PDB entry 3ZFF | X-ray diffraction, 3.40 A resolution | chains A and B of the 4 polymer chains in the assembly

== Chain A ==
Molecule: VP1
Source organism: Human enterovirus 71
UniProtKB: A9X4C2 (A9X4C2_9ENTO); residues 1-297 here correspond to UniProt positions 566-862 (UniProt number = residue number + 565)
Chain sequence (297 residues; each row starts with the number of its first residue):
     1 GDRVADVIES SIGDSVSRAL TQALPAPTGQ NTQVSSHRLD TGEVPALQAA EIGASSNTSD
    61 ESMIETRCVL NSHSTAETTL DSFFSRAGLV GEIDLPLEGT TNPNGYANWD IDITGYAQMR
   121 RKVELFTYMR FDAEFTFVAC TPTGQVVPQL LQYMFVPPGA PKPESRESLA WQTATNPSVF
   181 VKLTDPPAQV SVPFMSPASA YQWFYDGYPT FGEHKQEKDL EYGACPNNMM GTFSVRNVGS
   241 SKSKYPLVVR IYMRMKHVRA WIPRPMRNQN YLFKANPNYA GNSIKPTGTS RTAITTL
Disordered / not traced: 1
Ligand contacts: compound iv (W71; 5-(7-(4-(4,5-dihydro-2-oxazolyl)phenoxy)heptyl)-3-methyl isoxazole): I111, D112, I113, T114, F135, F137, M154, F155, P177, V179, V190, V192, Y201, Q202, W203, N228, M230, F233, A275

== Chain B ==
Molecule: VP2
Source organism: Human enterovirus 71
UniProtKB: A9X4C2 (A9X4C2_9ENTO); residues 1-254 here correspond to UniProt positions 70-323 (UniProt number = residue number + 69)
Chain sequence (254 residues; row label = number of the first residue in the row):
     1 SPSAEACGYS DRVAQLTIGN STITTQEAAN IIVGYGEWPS YCSDDDATAV DKPTRPDVSV
    61 NRFYTLDTKL WEKSSKGWYW KFPDVLTETG VFGQNAQFHY LYRSGFCIHV QCNASKFHQG
   121 ALLVAILPEY VIGTVAGGTG TEDSHPPYKQ TQPGADGFEL QHPYVLDAGI PISQLTVCPH
   181 QWINLRTNNC ATIIVPYMNT LPFDSALNHC NFGLLVVPIS PLDFDQGATP VIPITITLAP
   241 MCSEFAGLRQ AVTQ
Disordered / not traced: 1-9

== Chain A / chain B interface ==
Residue-residue contacts - 129 pairs, chain A then chain B:
  I12(A) - Y41(B)
  I12(A) - D57(B)
  G13(A) - Y41(B)
  D14(A) - S40(B)
  D14(A) - Y41(B)  hydrogen bond (backbone-backbone)
  S15(A) - S40(B)
  S15(A) - Y41(B)
  S15(A) - S43(B)
  V16(A) - S40(B)
  S17(A) - E37(B)
  S17(A) - S40(B)
  R18(A) - W38(B)
  A19(A) - G36(B)
  A19(A) - E37(B)
  L20(A) - V33(B)  hydrophobic
  A50(A) - W182(B)
  E51(A) - Q181(B)
  E51(A) - W182(B)  hydrogen bond (backbone-backbone)
  E51(A) - N184(B)  hydrogen bond
  E51(A) - T187(B)  hydrogen bond
  E51(A) - N188(B)
  I52(A) - A29(B)
  I52(A) - I32(B)
  I52(A) - H180(B)
  I52(A) - Q181(B)  hydrogen bond (backbone-side chain)
  G53(A) - H180(B)
  T127(A) - E129(B)
  Y128(A) - E129(B)  hydrogen bond
  Y128(A) - M198(B)
  Y128(A) - N199(B)
  Y128(A) - T200(B)
  A198(A) - L201(B)  hydrophobic
  S199(A) - T200(B)  hydrogen bond (backbone-backbone)
  A200(A) - T200(B)
  Q202(A) - E129(B)  hydrogen bond
  Q202(A) - N199(B)
  Q202(A) - T200(B)  hydrogen bond
  Q202(A) - H209(B)
  F204(A) - E129(B)
  Y205(A) - E129(B)
  Y205(A) - V131(B)
  Y205(A) - N208(B)
  Y205(A) - H209(B)
  D206(A) - K81(B)  salt bridge
  D206(A) - E129(B)  hydrogen bond (backbone-side chain)
  D206(A) - Y130(B)
  D206(A) - V131(B)
  D206(A) - H209(B)
  D206(A) - C210(B)  hydrogen bond (backbone-backbone)
  G207(A) - N208(B)
  Y208(A) - Y148(B)
  Y208(A) - T151(B)  hydrogen bond
  Y208(A) - Q152(B)
  Y208(A) - N208(B)  hydrogen bond (backbone-backbone)
  P209(A) - N208(B)
  F211(A) - Y100(B)  hydrophobic
  F211(A) - S205(B)
  F211(A) - L207(B)  hydrophobic
  F211(A) - N208(B)
  F211(A) - Q254(B)
  G212(A) - Q254(B)
  E213(A) - Q254(B)
  H214(A) - Y148(B)
  H214(A) - Q254(B)
  D219(A) - H145(B)
  D219(A) - P146(B)
  D219(A) - P147(B)
  D219(A) - Y148(B)
  L220(A) - H145(B)
  Y222(A) - K81(B)  hydrogen bond
  Y222(A) - Y130(B)
  Y222(A) - V131(B)
  Y222(A) - I132(B)  hydrogen bond (side chain-backbone)
  Y222(A) - P146(B)  hydrophobic
  Y222(A) - T151(B)
  I262(A) - Y35(B)
  I262(A) - P128(B)  hydrophobic
  P263(A) - V177(B)
  R264(A) - L127(B)
  R264(A) - P128(B)
  R264(A) - E129(B)  hydrogen bond (side chain-backbone)
  P265(A) - I170(B)
  P265(A) - P171(B)
  P265(A) - Q174(B)
  P265(A) - L175(B)
  M266(A) - P171(B)
  M266(A) - Q174(B)  hydrogen bond (backbone-side chain)
  R267(A) - A168(B)  hydrogen bond (side chain-backbone)
  R267(A) - G169(B)
  N268(A) - V165(B)
  N268(A) - G169(B)  hydrogen bond (backbone-backbone)
  N268(A) - I170(B)
  N268(A) - P171(B)
  Q269(A) - G169(B)
  L272(A) - A136(B)  hydrophobic
  L272(A) - G140(B)
  F273(A) - G140(B)
  F273(A) - E142(B)
  F273(A) - D143(B)
  N276(A) - D143(B)
  N276(A) - H145(B)  hydrogen bond
  P277(A) - V131(B)  hydrophobic
  P277(A) - I132(B)
  P277(A) - G133(B)
  P277(A) - A168(B)
  N278(A) - G133(B)
  N278(A) - T134(B)  hydrogen bond (side chain-backbone)
  N278(A) - D143(B)
  N278(A) - S144(B)  hydrogen bond (side chain-backbone)
  Y279(A) - G133(B)
  Y279(A) - T134(B)  hydrogen bond (backbone-backbone)
  Y279(A) - V135(B)
  Y279(A) - A136(B)
  Y279(A) - H162(B)
  Y279(A) - V165(B)  hydrophobic
  Y279(A) - D167(B)
  Y279(A) - A168(B)
  Y279(A) - G169(B)
  A280(A) - V135(B)
  A280(A) - G138(B)
  G281(A) - V135(B)  hydrogen bond (backbone-backbone)
  G281(A) - G138(B)  hydrogen bond (backbone-backbone)
  N282(A) - G138(B)  hydrogen bond (backbone-backbone)
  N282(A) - T139(B)  hydrogen bond (side chain-backbone)
  I284(A) - H162(B)
  I284(A) - V165(B)  hydrophobic
  P286(A) - Y164(B)
  T287(A) - Y164(B)  hydrogen bond (backbone-side chain)
  T287(A) - P171(B)
Interface residues without a listed pair, chain A (55 interface residues in all): S11, T21, K285
Interface residues without a listed pair, chain B (69 interface residues in all): N30, C42, T141, S173, C178, R249, V252

== Overview ==
Chain A and chain B form an interface of 55 and 69 residues respectively, with 28 hydrogen bonds and 1 salt
bridge. Among the polar pairs are D206(A)-K81(B), E51(A)-N184(B) and E51(A)-T187(B). Ligands of chain A:
compound iv.
Chain A is VP1 and chain B is VP2, both from Human enterovirus 71; the structure, Human enterovirus 71 in
complex with capsid binding inhibitor WIN51711, was determined by X-ray diffraction, deposited together with
3ZFE and 3ZFG.
